6E14 - chains D and C of the 5 polymer chains in the assembly; structure by electron microscopy, 4.00 A resolution.

== Chain D ==
Name: Fimbrial biogenesis outer membrane usher protein
From: Escherichia coli
UniProtKB: A0A0F3W955 (A0A0F3W955_ECOLX); residues -44 to 833 here correspond to UniProt positions 1-878 (UniProt number = residue number + 45)
Amino-acid sequence (879 residues; each row starts with the number of its first residue; numbers below 1 keep their minus sign (Met-44 is residue -44)):
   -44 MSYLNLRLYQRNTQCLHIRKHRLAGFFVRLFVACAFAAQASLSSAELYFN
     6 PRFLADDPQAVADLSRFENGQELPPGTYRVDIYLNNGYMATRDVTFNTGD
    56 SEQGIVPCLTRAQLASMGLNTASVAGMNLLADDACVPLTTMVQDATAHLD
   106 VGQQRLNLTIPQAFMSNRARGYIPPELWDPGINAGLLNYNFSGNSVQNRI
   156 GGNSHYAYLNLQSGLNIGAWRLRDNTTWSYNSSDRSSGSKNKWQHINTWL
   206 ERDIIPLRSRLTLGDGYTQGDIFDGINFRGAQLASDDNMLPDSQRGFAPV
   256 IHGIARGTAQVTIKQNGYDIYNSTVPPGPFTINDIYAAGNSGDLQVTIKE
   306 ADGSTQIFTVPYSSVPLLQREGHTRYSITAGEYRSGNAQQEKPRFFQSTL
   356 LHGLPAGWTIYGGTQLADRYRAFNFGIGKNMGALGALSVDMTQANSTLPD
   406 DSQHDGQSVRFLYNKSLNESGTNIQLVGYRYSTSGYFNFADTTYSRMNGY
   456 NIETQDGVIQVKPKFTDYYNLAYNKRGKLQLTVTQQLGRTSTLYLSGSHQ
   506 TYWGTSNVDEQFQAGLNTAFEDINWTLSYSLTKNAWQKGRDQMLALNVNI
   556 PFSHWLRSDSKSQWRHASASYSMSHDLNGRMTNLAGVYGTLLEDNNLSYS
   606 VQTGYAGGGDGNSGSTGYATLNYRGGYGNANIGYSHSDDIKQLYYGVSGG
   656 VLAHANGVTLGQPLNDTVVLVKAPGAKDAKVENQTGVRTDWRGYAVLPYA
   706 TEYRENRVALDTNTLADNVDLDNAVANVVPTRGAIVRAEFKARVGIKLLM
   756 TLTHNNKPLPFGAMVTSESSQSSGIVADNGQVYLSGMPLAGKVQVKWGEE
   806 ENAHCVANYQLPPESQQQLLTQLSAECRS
Disordered / not traced: -44 to 1, 188-195, 454-473
Differences from the reference sequence: conflict Ser-4 (Pro41 in A0A0F3W955); expression tag (834)
Disulfides: Cys63-Cys90, Cys810-Cys832
From the paper describing this entry:
  - contacts within the chain: Val16-Phe766 (hydrophobic contact), Val16-Trp802 (hydrophobic contact)
  - conformationally variable residues (order/disorder transition): Leu2 to Glu27

== Chain C ==
Name: Chaperone protein FimC
From: Escherichia coli
UniProtKB: P31697 (FIMC_ECOLI); residues -35 to 205 here correspond to UniProt positions 1-241 (UniProt number = residue number + 36)
Amino-acid sequence (241 residues; row label = number of the first residue in the row; numbers below 1 keep their minus sign (Met-35 is residue -35)):
   -35 MSNKNVNVRKSQEITFCLLAGILMFMAMMVAGRAEAGVALGATRVIYPAG
    15 QKQEQLAVTNNDENSTYLIQSWVENADGVKDGRFIVTPPLFAMKGKKENT
    65 LRILDATNNQLPQDRESLFWMNVKAIPSMDKSKLTENTLQLAIISRIKLY
   115 YRPAKLALPPDQAAEKLRFRRSANSLTLINPTPYYLTVTELNAGTRVLEN
   165 ALVPPMGESTVKLPSDAGSNITYRTINDYGALTPKMTGVME
Disordered / not traced: -35 to 0

== Interface between chain D and chain C ==
Pairs across the interface - 26 pairs, chain D then chain C:
  Leu2(D) with Met93(C)
  Tyr3(D) with Met93(C)
  Phe4(D) with Pro91(C); Ser92(C)
  Phe8(D) with Lys88(C), hydrogen bond (backbone-side chain); Ile90(C), hydrophobic; Gln104(C)
  Leu9(D) with Gln34(C); Lys88(C)
  Asn41(D) with Lys58(C); Gly59(C)
  Ser563(D) with Asp125(C)
  Thr717(D) with Gln17(C), hydrogen bond; Arg66(C), hydrogen bond
  Asn718(D) with Gln17(C)
  Lys752(D) with Lys16(C)
  Leu754(D) with Ile49(C), hydrophobic
  Phe766(D) with Gln34(C); Pro53(C), hydrophobic
  Ile780(D) with Pro53(C)
  Asp783(D) with Lys44(C)
  Gln786(D) with Gly46(C)
  Tyr788(D) with Ile49(C), hydrophobic; Leu68(C)
  Gln827(D) with Ala70(C); Asn72(C)
Also at the interface, not in a pair above, chain D (23 interface residues in all): Phe22, Glu57, Asn112, Ala721, Leu824, Leu825
Also at the interface, not in a pair above, chain C (31 interface residues in all): Gln15, Leu32, Ser35, Asp45, Thr51, Leu54, Phe55, Ala56, Lys60, Asp69, Lys95
From the paper, about this interface:
  - interface residues, chain D: Phe4(D), Phe8(D), Leu9(D), Phe22(D)
  - interface residues, chain C: Leu32(C), Ile90(C)

== Summary ==
23 residues of chain D and 31 residues of chain C are in contact, with 3 hydrogen bonds. Polar contacts
include Phe8(D)-Lys88(C), Thr717(D)-Gln17(C) and Thr717(D)-Arg66(C). The paper reports interface residues
Phe4(D), Phe8(D) and Leu32(C) among others; conformational variability at Leu2(D).
Chain D is Fimbrial biogenesis outer membrane usher protein and chain C is Chaperone protein FimC, both from
Escherichia coli; the structure, Handover mechanism of the growing pilus by the bacterial outer membrane usher
FimD, was determined by electron microscopy together with 6E15 from the same study.
